Entry 3DKN (electron microscopy, 8.70 A resolution (very low resolution: no residue pairs are listed; an interface is given only as per-side residue counts)); this record covers chains F and A of the 6 polymer chains in the assembly.

== Chain F ==
Molecule: 32-nt RNA strand
Source organism: Canis lupus familiaris
Sequence (32 nucleotides; row label = number of the first residue in the row):
  1415 GGGUUCCUCA GCACUGCUGA UCAGCUGAGG GU

== Chain A ==
Protein: Preprotein translocase subunit secY
Source organism: Canis lupus familiaris
Amino-acid sequence (430 residues; numbered 2 to 431; the number before each row is that of its first residue):
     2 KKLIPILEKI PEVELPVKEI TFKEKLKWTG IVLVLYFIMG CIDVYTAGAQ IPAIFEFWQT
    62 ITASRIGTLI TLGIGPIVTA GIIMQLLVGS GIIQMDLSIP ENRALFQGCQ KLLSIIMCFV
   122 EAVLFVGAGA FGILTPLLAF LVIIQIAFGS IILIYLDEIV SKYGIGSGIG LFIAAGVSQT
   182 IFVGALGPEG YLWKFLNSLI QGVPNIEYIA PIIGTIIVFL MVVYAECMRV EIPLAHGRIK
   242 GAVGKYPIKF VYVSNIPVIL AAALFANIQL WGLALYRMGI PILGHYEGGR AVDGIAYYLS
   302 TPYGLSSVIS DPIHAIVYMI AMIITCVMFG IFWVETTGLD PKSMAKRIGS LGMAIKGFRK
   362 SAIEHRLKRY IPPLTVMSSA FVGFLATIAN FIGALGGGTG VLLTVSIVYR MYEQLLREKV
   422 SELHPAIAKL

== Interface between chain F and chain A ==
At this resolution (9 A) residue pairs are not listed: 5 residues of chain F and 5 of chain A lie at the interface.
Interface features reported in the paper:
  - interface residues, chain A: Arg360(A)

== Overview ==
The chain F/chain A interface involves 5 residues from each chain. From the paper: the interface residue
Arg360(A).
Here chain F is a 32-nt RNA strand and chain A is Preprotein translocase subunit secY, both from Canis lupus
familiaris. Entry 3DKN (Sec61 in the Canine ribosome-channel complex from the endoplasmic reticulum) was
determined by electron microscopy.
